Entry 8JYP (electron microscopy, 3.38 A resolution); this record covers chains A and D.

== Chain A ==
Name: Spike glycoprotein
From: Severe acute respiratory syndrome coronavirus 2
Reference sequence: P0DTC2 (SPIKE_SARS2); aligned to UniProt positions 28-1209 over residues 29-1210 (the alignment contains insertions or deletions, so no single offset holds)
Sequence (1245 residues; numbered 6 to 1250; the number before each row is that of its first residue):
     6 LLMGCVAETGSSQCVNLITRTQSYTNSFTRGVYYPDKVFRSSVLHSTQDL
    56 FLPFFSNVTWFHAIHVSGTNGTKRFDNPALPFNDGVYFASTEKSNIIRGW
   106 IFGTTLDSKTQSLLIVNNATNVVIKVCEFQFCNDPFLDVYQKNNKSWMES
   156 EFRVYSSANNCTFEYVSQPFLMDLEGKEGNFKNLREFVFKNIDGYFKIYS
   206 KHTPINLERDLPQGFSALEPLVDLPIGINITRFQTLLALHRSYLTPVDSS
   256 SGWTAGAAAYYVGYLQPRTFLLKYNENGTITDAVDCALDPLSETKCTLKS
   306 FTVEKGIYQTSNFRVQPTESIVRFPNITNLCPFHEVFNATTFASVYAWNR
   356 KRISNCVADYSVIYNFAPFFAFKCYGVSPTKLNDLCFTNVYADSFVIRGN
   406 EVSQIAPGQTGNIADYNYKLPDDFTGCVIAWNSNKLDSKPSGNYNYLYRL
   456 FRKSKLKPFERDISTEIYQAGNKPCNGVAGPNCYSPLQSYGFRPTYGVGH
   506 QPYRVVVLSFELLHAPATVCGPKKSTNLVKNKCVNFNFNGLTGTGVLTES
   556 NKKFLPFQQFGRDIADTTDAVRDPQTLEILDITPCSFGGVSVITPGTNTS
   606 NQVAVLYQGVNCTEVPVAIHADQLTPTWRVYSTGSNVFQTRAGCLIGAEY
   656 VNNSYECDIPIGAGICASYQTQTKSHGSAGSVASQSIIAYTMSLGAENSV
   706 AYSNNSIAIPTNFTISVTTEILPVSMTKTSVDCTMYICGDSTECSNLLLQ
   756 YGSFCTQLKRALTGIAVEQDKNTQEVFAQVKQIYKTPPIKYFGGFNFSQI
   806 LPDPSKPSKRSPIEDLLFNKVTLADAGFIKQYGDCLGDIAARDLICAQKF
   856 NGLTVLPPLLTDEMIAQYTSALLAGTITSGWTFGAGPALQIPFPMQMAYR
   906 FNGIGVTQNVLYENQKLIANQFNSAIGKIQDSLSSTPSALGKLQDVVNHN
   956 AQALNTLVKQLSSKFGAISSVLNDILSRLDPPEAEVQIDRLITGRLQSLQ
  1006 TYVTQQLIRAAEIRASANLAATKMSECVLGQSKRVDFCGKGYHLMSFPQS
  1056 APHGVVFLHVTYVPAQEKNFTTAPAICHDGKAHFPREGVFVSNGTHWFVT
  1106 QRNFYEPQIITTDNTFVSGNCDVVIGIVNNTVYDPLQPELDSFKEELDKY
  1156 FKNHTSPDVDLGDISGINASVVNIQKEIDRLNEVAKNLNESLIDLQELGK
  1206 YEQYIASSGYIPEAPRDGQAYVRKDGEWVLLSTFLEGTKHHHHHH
Not modelled in the structure: 6-330, 530-1250
Cystine bridges: Cys336-Cys361, Cys379-Cys432, Cys391-Cys525, Cys480-Cys488
Covalent attachments: N-acetylglucosamine (NAG) linked to Asn343
Construct notes: expression tag (6-28, 1211-1250); variant Ala84 (Val83 in P0DTC2), Asp143 (Gly142 in P0DTC2), Gln146 (His in P0DTC2), Glu183 (Gln in P0DTC2), Glu213 (Val in P0DTC2), Val252 (Gly in P0DTC2), His339 (Gly in P0DTC2), Thr346 (Arg in P0DTC2), Ile368 (Leu in P0DTC2), Phe371 (Ser in P0DTC2), Pro373 (Ser in P0DTC2), Phe375 (Ser in P0DTC2), Ala376 (Thr in P0DTC2), Asn405 (Asp in P0DTC2), Ser408 (Arg in P0DTC2), Asn417 (Lys in P0DTC2), Lys440 (Asn in P0DTC2), Pro445 (Val in P0DTC2), Ser446 (Gly in P0DTC2), Lys460 (Asn in P0DTC2), Asn477 (Ser in P0DTC2), Lys478 (Thr in P0DTC2), Ala484 (Glu in P0DTC2), Pro486 (Phe in P0DTC2), Ser490 (Phe in P0DTC2), Arg498 (Gln in P0DTC2), Tyr501 (Asn in P0DTC2), His505 (Tyr in P0DTC2), Gly614 (Asp in P0DTC2), Tyr655 (His in P0DTC2), Lys679 (Asn in P0DTC2), His681 (Pro in P0DTC2), Lys764 (Asn in P0DTC2), Tyr796 (Asp in P0DTC2), His954 (Gln in P0DTC2), Lys969 (Asn in P0DTC2); engineered mutation Gly682 (Arg in P0DTC2), Ser683 (Arg in P0DTC2), Gly685 (Arg in P0DTC2), Pro817 (Phe in P0DTC2), Pro892 (Ala in P0DTC2), Pro899 (Ala in P0DTC2), Pro942 (Ala in P0DTC2), Pro986 (Lys in P0DTC2), Pro987 (Val in P0DTC2)
Curated features (UniProtKB/Swiss-Prot):
  - glycosylation (N-linked (GlcNAc...) asparagine): Asn62 (hybrid), Asn75 (complex), Asn123 (hybrid), Asn658 (complex), Asn710 (high mannose), Asn1135 (complex)

== Chain D ==
Name: Processed angiotensin-converting enzyme 2
From: Homo sapiens
Reference sequence: Q9BYF1 (ACE2_HUMAN); residues 19-617 here = UniProt positions 19-617
Sequence (608 residues; row label = number of the first residue in the row):
    19 STIEEQAKTFLDKFNHEAEDLFYQSSLASWNYNTNITEENVQNMNNAGDK
    69 WSAFLKEQSTLAQMYPLQEIQNLTVKLQLQALQQNGSSVLSEDKSKRLNT
   119 ILNTMSTIYSTGKVCNPDNPQECLLLEPGLNEIMANSLDYNERLWAWESW
   169 RSEVGKQLRPLYEEYVVLKNEMARANHYEDYGDYWRGDYEVNGVDGYDYS
   219 RGQLIEDVEHTFEEIKPLYEHLHAYVRAKLMNAYPSYISPIGCLPAHLLG
   269 DMWGRFWTNLYSLTVPFGQKPNIDVTDAMVDQAWDAQRIFKEAEKFFVSV
   319 GLPNMTQGFWENSMLTDPGNVQKAVCHPTAWDLGKGDFRILMCTKVTMDD
   369 FLTAHHEMGHIQYDMAYAAQPFLLRNGANEGFHEAVGEIMSLSAATPKHL
   419 KSIGLLSPDFQEDNETEINFLLKQALTIVGTLPFTYMLEKWRWMVFKGEI
   469 PKDQWMKKWWEMKREIVGVVEPVPHDETYCDPASLFHVSNDYSFIRYYTR
   519 TLYQFQFQEALCQAAKHEGPLHKCDISNSTEAGQKLFNMLRLGKSEPWTL
   569 ALENVVGAKNMNVRPLLNYFEPLFTWLKDQNKNSFVGWSTDWSPYADQSG
   619 TKHHHHHH
Not modelled in the structure: 615-626
Cystine bridges: Cys133-Cys141, Cys344-Cys361, Cys530-Cys542
Covalent attachments: N-acetylglucosamine (NAG) linked to Asn53, Asn90, Asn322, Asn432, Asn546; glycan linked to Asn103
Construct notes: expression tag (618-626)
Curated features (UniProtKB/Swiss-Prot):
  - region (Interaction with SARS-CoV spike glycoprotein): Asp30 to Tyr41, Met82 to Pro84, Lys353 to Arg357
  - active site: Glu375 (Proton acceptor), His505 (Proton donor)
  - binding site (chloride): Arg169, Trp477, Lys481
  - binding site (substrate): Arg273, His345, Pro346, Tyr515
  - binding site (Zn(2+)): His374, His378, Glu402
  - glycosylation (N-linked (GlcNAc...) asparagine): Asn53, Asn90, Asn103, Asn322, Asn432, Asn546
  - mutagenesis: Ser19 (S19P: Increases slightly the interaction with RBD domain of SARS-CoV-2 spike protein), Gln24 to Lys26 (Slightly inhibits interaction with SARS-CoV spike glycoprotein), Gln24 (Q24T: Increases slightly the interaction with RBD domain of SARS-CoV-2 spike protein), Ala25 (A25V: Increases slightly the interaction with RBD domain of SARS-CoV-2 spike protein), Thr27 (T27Y: Increases slightly the interaction with RBD domain of SARS-CoV-2 spike protein. In sACE2.v2.2; increases interaction with RBD domain of SARS-CoV-2 spike protein ...), Leu29 (L29F: Increases slightly the interaction with RBD domain of SARS-CoV-2 spike protein), Lys31 (K31D: Abolishes interaction with SARS-CoV spike glycoprotein; K31Y: Increases slightly the interaction with RBD domain of SARS-CoV-2 spike protein), Asn33 (N33D: Increases slightly the interaction with RBD domain of SARS-CoV-2 spike protein), His34 (H34A: Increases slightly the interaction with RBD domain of SARS-CoV-2 spike protein), Glu37 (E37A: No effect on interaction with SARS-CoV spike glycoprotein), Asp38 (D38A: No effect on interaction with SARS-CoV spike glycoprotein), Leu39 (L39R: Increases slightly the interaction with RBD domain of SARS-CoV-2 spike protein), 48 further mutagenesis entries in UniProt
From the paper describing this entry:
  - post-translational modification sites: Asn103

== How chain A and chain D interact ==
Contacting residue pairs - 23 pairs, chain A then chain D:
  Tyr449(A) - Asp38(D)  hydrogen bond
  Tyr449(A) - Gln42(D)
  Tyr453(A) - His34(D)
  Leu455(A) - Asp30(D)
  Phe456(A) - Thr27(D)
  Ala475(A) - Ser19(D)
  Asn477(A) - Ser19(D)  hydrogen bond (side chain-backbone)
  Asn487(A) - Tyr83(D)
  Tyr489(A) - Thr27(D)
  Tyr489(A) - Phe28(D)
  Ser490(A) - Lys31(D)
  Gln493(A) - Lys31(D)  hydrogen bond
  Gln493(A) - His34(D)  hydrogen bond
  Gln493(A) - Glu35(D)  hydrogen bond
  Ser494(A) - His34(D)  hydrogen bond (backbone-side chain)
  Arg498(A) - Asp38(D)  salt bridge
  Arg498(A) - Gln42(D)
  Thr500(A) - Tyr41(D)  hydrogen bond
  Thr500(A) - Asp355(D)
  Tyr501(A) - Lys353(D)
  Gly502(A) - Lys353(D)
  Gly502(A) - Gly354(D)
  His505(A) - Lys353(D)
Also at the interface, not in a pair above, chain A (18 interface residues in all): Tyr473, Pro486
Also at the interface, not in a pair above, chain D (17 interface residues in all): Gln24, Met82, Arg357
The authors on this interface:
  - residue pairs: Gln493(A)-Lys31(D), Gln493(A)-His34(D)

== In short ==
18 residues of chain A face 17 of chain D across their interface, with 7 hydrogen bonds and 1 salt bridge.
Among the polar pairs are Arg498(A)-Asp38(D), Tyr449(A)-Asp38(D) and Asn477(A)-Ser19(D). The paper describes
contacts between Gln493(A) and Lys31(D) and Gln493(A) and His34(D). N-acetylglucosamine is covalently linked
to Asn343(A). The paper reports a modification site at Asn103(D).
Here chain A is Spike glycoprotein (Severe acute respiratory syndrome coronavirus 2) and chain D is Processed
angiotensin-converting enzyme 2 (Homo sapiens). Entry 8JYP (Structure of SARS-CoV-2 XBB.1.5 spike RBD in
complex with ACE2) was determined by electron microscopy together with 8JYK, 8JYM, 8JYN and 8JYO from the same
study.
